3JC8 - chains Ok and Pk of the 115 polymer chains in the assembly; structure by electron microscopy.

# Chain Ok
Protein: PilO
From: Myxococcus xanthus DK 1622
UniProtKB: Q306N4 (Q306N4_MYXXD); numbering as in UniProt (aligned over 1-205)
Chain sequence (205 residues; numbered 1 to 205; the number before each row is that of its first residue):
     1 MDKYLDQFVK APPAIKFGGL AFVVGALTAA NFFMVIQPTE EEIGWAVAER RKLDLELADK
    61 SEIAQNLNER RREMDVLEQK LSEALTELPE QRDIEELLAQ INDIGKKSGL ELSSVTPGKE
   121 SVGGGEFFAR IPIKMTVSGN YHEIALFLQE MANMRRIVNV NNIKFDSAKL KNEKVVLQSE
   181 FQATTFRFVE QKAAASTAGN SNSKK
Disordered / not traced: 190-205

# Chain Pk
Protein: PilP
From: Myxococcus xanthus DK 1622
UniProtKB: Q306N3 (Q306N3_MYXXD); numbering as in UniProt (aligned over 1-172)
Chain sequence (172 residues; numbered 1 to 172; the number before each row is that of its first residue):
     1 MLAACEEPPA PAPPPAKPKA AAAVPVKAAP TETGAQAAPS YSYVYNPVGK RDPFRSPIDE
    61 LGPVNANPVA ACNEPLCSFD LDQLKLVAVV TGDASPVAMV EDPAGRGHIV RRNTRMGRQG
   121 GKVTQILRDS VTVTEVFSGN GEIIKNPVTL QLKPDAKQDP AYNMMTGRNY GE
Disordered / not traced: 1-4, 160-172

# How chain Ok and chain Pk interact
Pairs across the interface (20; chain Ok residue first):
  G44(Ok) - P13(Pk)
  G44(Ok) - P15(Pk)
  G44(Ok) - A16(Pk)
  W45(Ok) - P13(Pk)
  V47(Ok) - A16(Pk)
  A48(Ok) - P13(Pk)
  A48(Ok) - P15(Pk)
  A48(Ok) - A16(Pk)
  A48(Ok) - K17(Pk)
  A48(Ok) - P18(Pk)
  A48(Ok) - K19(Pk)
  R51(Ok) - P18(Pk)
  R51(Ok) - K19(Pk)
  R51(Ok) - A22(Pk)
  R51(Ok) - A23(Pk)
  K52(Ok) - P18(Pk)
  K52(Ok) - A22(Pk)
  L55(Ok) - A22(Pk)
  L55(Ok) - A23(Pk)
  E56(Ok) - A22(Pk)
Other interface residues (no listed pair), chain Ok (11 interface residues in all): E49, D54, D59
Other interface residues (no listed pair), chain Pk (10 interface residues in all): V24, K27

# Overview
11 residues of chain Ok and 10 residues of chain Pk are in contact.
Chain Ok is PilO and chain Pk is PilP, both from Myxococcus xanthus DK 1622; the structure, Architectural
model of the type IVa pilus machine in a piliated state, was determined by electron microscopy, deposited
together with 3JC9.
